3VFG - chains L and H; structure by X-ray diffraction, 1.65 A resolution.

== Chain L ==
Name: 3F8 Light Chain
From: Mus musculus
Amino-acid sequence (211 residues; row label = number of the first residue in the row; note: 3 numbers in that range are skipped by the numbering (no residue carries them; nothing is unmodelled there)):
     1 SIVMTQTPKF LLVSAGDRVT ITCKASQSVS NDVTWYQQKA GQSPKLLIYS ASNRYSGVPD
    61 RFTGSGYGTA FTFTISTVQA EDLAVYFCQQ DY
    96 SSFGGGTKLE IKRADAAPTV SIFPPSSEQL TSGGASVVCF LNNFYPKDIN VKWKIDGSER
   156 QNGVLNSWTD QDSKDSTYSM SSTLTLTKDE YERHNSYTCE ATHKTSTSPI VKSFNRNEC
Disulfide bonds: Cys-23/Cys-88, Cys-134/Cys-194

== Chain H ==
Name: 3F8 Heavy Chain
From: Mus musculus
Amino-acid sequence (219 residues; numbered 1 to 213 plus 6 insertion-coded residues; the number before each row is that of its first residue; a row labelled like 82A-82C holds insertion residues (82A, then the next letters in order)):
     1 QVQLKESGPG LVAPSQSLSI TCTVSGFSVT NYGVHWVRQP PGKGLEWLGV IWAGGITNYN
    61 SAFMSRLSIS KDNSKSQVFL KM
82A-82C NSL
    83 QIDDTAMYYC ASRGGHYG
100A-100C YAL
   101 DYWGQGTSVT VSSASTKGPS VYPLVPGCSD TSGSSVTLGC LVKGYFPEPV TVKWNYGALS
   161 SGVRTVSSVL QSGFYSLSSL VTVPSSTWPS QTVICNVAHP ASKTELIKRI EPR
Disordered / not traced: 129-130
Disulfide bonds: Cys-22/Cys-92, Cys-140/Cys-195
What the authors report for this chain:
  - mutagenesis - G54I: increased binding to GD2

== Interface between chain L and chain H ==
Cross-chain cystine bridges: Cys-214(L)/Cys-128(H)
Residue-residue contacts - 70 pairs, chain L then chain H:
  Thr-34(L) with Ala-100B(H)
  Tyr-36(L) with Ala-100B(H); Leu-100C(H), hydrogen bond (side chain-backbone); Trp-103(H)
  Gln-38(L) with Gln-39(H), hydrogen bond; Tyr-91(H), hydrogen bond
  Gln-42(L) with Tyr-91(H)
  Ser-43(L) with Tyr-91(H); Gly-104(H), hydrogen bond (side chain-backbone); Gln-105(H)
  Pro-44(L) with Trp-103(H)
  Leu-46(L) with Ala-100B(H), hydrophobic; Asp-101(H)
  Tyr-49(L) with His-98(H); Tyr-99(H)
  Tyr-55(L) with Tyr-99(H); Asp-101(H), hydrogen bond
  Phe-87(L) with Leu-45(H), hydrophobic
  Gln-89(L) with Tyr-100A(H)
  Gln-90(L) with Tyr-100A(H)
  Asp-91(L) with Tyr-100A(H)
  Tyr-92(L) with His-35(H); Trp-47(H); Trp-52(H); Arg-95(H), hydrogen bond; Tyr-100A(H)
  Ser-96(L) with Trp-47(H)
  Phe-98(L) with Leu-45(H)
  Ser-116(L) with Thr-137(H)
  Phe-118(L) with Leu-124(H); Val-125(H); Thr-137(H); Leu-180(H), hydrophobic
  Pro-119(L) with Val-125(H); Gly-127(H); Arg-213(H), hydrogen bond (backbone-side chain)
  Pro-120(L) with Arg-213(H)
  Ser-121(L) with Tyr-122(H); Pro-123(H)
  Glu-123(L) with Tyr-122(H); Pro-123(H); Lys-208(H), salt bridge
  Gln-124(L) with Tyr-122(H); Lys-143(H)
  Ser-127(L) with Tyr-122(H), hydrogen bond
  Ser-131(L) with Leu-141(H); Lys-143(H)
  Val-133(L) with Leu-124(H), hydrophobic
  Phe-135(L) with Arg-164(H); Leu-180(H), hydrophobic
  Asn-137(L) with Arg-164(H); Thr-182(H)
  Asn-138(L) with Arg-164(H), hydrogen bond
  Leu-160(L) with Val-169(H), hydrophobic; Gln-171(H)
  Asn-161(L) with Val-169(H)
  Ser-162(L) with Val-166(H); Ser-167(H), hydrogen bond (side chain-backbone); Val-169(H)
  Trp-163(L) with Val-166(H); Ser-167(H), hydrogen bond (backbone-backbone)
  Thr-164(L) with Thr-165(H); Val-166(H)
  Asp-167(L) with Arg-164(H), salt bridge
  Asp-170(L) with Arg-164(H), salt bridge
  Ser-174(L) with Arg-164(H)
  Ser-176(L) with Val-166(H)
  Glu-213(L) with Cys-128(H)
  Cys-214(L) with Gly-127(H); Cys-128(H), disulfide
Interface residues without a listed pair, chain L (45 interface residues in all): Asp-32, Ser-50, Ile-117, Met-175, Thr-180
Interface residues without a listed pair, chain H (41 interface residues in all): Glu-46, Gly-100, Tyr-102, Pro-126, Ser-168, Ser-176
The authors on this interface:
  - pairs named by the authors: Tyr-92(L)/Arg-95(H) (hydrogen bond)

== In short ==
Chain L and chain H form an interface of 45 and 41 residues respectively; the contacts include 1 disulfide
bond, 11 hydrogen bonds and 3 salt bridges. Among the polar pairs are Glu-123(L)/Lys-208(H),
Asp-167(L)/Arg-164(H) and Asp-170(L)/Arg-164(H). The authors report a hydrogen bond between Tyr-92(L) and
Arg-95(H). The paper reports that G54I of chain H increases binding to GD2.
Here chain L is 3F8 Light Chain and chain H is 3F8 Heavy Chain, both from Mus musculus. Entry 3VFG (Crystal
structure of monoclonal antibody 3F8 Fab fragment that binds to GD2 ganglioside) was determined by X-ray
diffraction.
